PDB entry 4RKH | X-ray diffraction, 2.00 A resolution | chains E and F of the 6 polymer chains in the assembly

Chain E (and F):
Molecule: E3 ubiquitin-protein ligase msl-2
Organism: Drosophila melanogaster
Notes: EC 6.3.2.-; fragment: CXC domain; chain F of this document is another copy of the same molecule, construct and numbering; everything in this record applies to it too
UniProtKB: P50534 (MSL2_DROME); residue numbers follow UniProt; this construct covers 520-570
Sequence (52 residues; each row starts with the number of its first residue):
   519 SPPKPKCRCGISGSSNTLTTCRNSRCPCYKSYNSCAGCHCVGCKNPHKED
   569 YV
Disordered / not traced: 570 (chain F: 519-521, 531-532, 570)
Sequence notes: expression tag (519); engineered mutation Gly560 (Cys in P50534)
Metal / ion sites: Zn2+ site 1: Cys525, Cys527, Cys539, Cys544; Zn2+ site 2: Cys525, Cys546, Cys553, Cys556; Zn2+ site 3: Cys539, Cys553, Cys558, Cys561
UniProt features mapped onto this chain:
  - binding site (Zn(2+)): Cys525, Cys527, Cys539, Cys544, Cys546, Cys553, Cys556, Cys558, Cys561
  - mutagenesis: Arg526 (R526A: Reduced DNA-binding. Abolished DNA-binding; when associated with A-543), Asn534 (N534A: Reduced DNA-binding), Thr537 (T537D: Reduced DNA-binding), Arg543 (R543A: Abolished DNA-binding. Abolished DNA-binding; when associated with A-526)
What the authors report for this chain:
  - binding site for the 15-nt DNA strand: Cys525 to Pro545
  - specificity-determining residues: Arg543
  - binding site for the 15-nt DNA strand: Ser542, Arg543
  - self-association interface (contacts with another copy of this molecule); pairs are residue here / residue on that copy: Asn534-Ser542 (hydrogen bond), Ser532, Asn534, Leu536, Thr537
  - mutagenesis - R526A, N534A, R543A: decreased localization
  - mutagenesis - R543A: abolished binding to DNA
  - mutagenesis - R526A, N534A (3.1-fold), T537D (12.5-fold): decreased binding to DNA

How chain E and chain F interact:
Residue-residue contacts - 8 pairs, chain E then chain F:
  Asn534(E) with Asn541(F); Ser542(F), hydrogen bond
  Leu536(E) with Leu536(F); Arg540(F)
  Thr537(E) with Asn534(F), hydrogen bond; Thr537(F)
  Arg540(E) with Leu536(F)
  Asn541(E) with Asn534(F)

Overview:
5 residues of chain E and 6 residues of chain F are in contact; the contacts include 2 hydrogen bonds. Polar
pairs include Asn534(E)-Ser542(F) and Thr537(E)-Asn534(F). The paper reports a binding site for the 15-nt DNA
strand at Cys525(E), Ser542(E) and Arg543(E); R526A, N534A and R543A of chain E reduce localization.
Both chains are E3 ubiquitin-protein ligase msl-2 (Drosophila melanogaster). Entry 4RKH (Structure of the MSL2
CXC domain bound with a specific MRE sequence) was determined by X-ray diffraction (same publication as 4RKG).
